Entry 4PI0 (X-ray diffraction, 3.15 A resolution); this record covers chains E and A of the 12 polymer chains in the assembly.

== Chain E (and A) ==
Protein: Particulate methane monooxygenase subunit B
From: Methylocystis sp. ATCC 49242
Notes: EC 1.14.18.3; chain A of this document is another copy of the same molecule, construct and numbering; everything in this record applies to it too
Sequence (420 residues; row label = number of the first residue in the row):
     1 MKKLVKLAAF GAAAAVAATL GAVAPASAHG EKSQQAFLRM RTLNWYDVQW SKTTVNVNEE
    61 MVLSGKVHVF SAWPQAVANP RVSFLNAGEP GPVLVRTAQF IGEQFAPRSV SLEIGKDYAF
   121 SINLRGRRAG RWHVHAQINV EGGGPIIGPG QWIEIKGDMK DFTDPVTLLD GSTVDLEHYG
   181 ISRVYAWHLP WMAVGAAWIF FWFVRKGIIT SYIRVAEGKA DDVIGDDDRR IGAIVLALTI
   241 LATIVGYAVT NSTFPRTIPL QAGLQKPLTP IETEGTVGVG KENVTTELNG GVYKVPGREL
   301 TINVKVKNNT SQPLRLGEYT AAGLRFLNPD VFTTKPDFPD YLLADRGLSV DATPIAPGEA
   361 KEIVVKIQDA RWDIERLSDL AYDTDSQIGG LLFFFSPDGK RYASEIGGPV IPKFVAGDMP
Disordered / not traced: 1-28, 419-420
Metal / ion sites: Cu ion: His29, His133, His135

== Chain E / chain A interface ==
Residue-residue contacts (17):
  Arg108(E) - Asp385(A)  salt bridge
  Leu169(E) - Ile411(A)  hydrophobic
  Leu169(E) - Pro412(A)
  Arg256(E) - Phe414(A)
  Ile258(E) - Ala381(A)
  Pro259(E) - Ala381(A)
  Pro259(E) - Tyr382(A)
  Pro259(E) - Asp383(A)
  Leu260(E) - Thr384(A)
  Gln261(E) - Asp383(A)
  Gln261(E) - Thr384(A)
  Gln261(E) - Asp385(A)
  Gln261(E) - Ser386(A)
  Ala262(E) - Thr384(A)  hydrogen bond (backbone-backbone)
  Gly263(E) - Gln75(A)
  Leu264(E) - Gln75(A)  hydrogen bond (backbone-side chain)
  Lys266(E) - Ala72(A)
Also at the interface, not in a pair above, chain E (13 interface residues in all): Ser109, Pro267
Also at the interface, not in a pair above, chain A (15 interface residues in all): Ser71, Gln387, Val415, Ala416

== Overview ==
13 residues of chain E and 15 residues of chain A are in contact, with 2 hydrogen bonds and 1 salt bridge.
Polar pairs include Arg108(E)-Asp385(A), Leu264(E)-Gln75(A) and Ala262(E)-Thr384(A). The Cu ion site is built
by His29(E), His133(E) and His135(E).
Both chains are Particulate methane monooxygenase subunit B (Methylocystis sp. ATCC 49242). Entry 4PI0
(Crystal structure of particulate methane monooxygenase from Methylocystis sp. ATCC 49242 (Rockwell) soaked in
copper) was determined by X-ray diffraction (same publication as 4PHZ and 4PI2).
